Entry 8R2D (electron microscopy, 3.90 A resolution); this record covers chains A and B of the 4 polymer chains in the assembly.

[Chain A]
Name: BRCA1-associated ATM activator 1
From: Homo sapiens
UniProtKB: Q6PJG6 (BRAT1_HUMAN); residues 1-821 here = UniProt positions 1-821
Amino-acid sequence (827 residues; each row starts with the number of its first residue; numbers below 1 keep their minus sign (Gly-5 is residue -5)):
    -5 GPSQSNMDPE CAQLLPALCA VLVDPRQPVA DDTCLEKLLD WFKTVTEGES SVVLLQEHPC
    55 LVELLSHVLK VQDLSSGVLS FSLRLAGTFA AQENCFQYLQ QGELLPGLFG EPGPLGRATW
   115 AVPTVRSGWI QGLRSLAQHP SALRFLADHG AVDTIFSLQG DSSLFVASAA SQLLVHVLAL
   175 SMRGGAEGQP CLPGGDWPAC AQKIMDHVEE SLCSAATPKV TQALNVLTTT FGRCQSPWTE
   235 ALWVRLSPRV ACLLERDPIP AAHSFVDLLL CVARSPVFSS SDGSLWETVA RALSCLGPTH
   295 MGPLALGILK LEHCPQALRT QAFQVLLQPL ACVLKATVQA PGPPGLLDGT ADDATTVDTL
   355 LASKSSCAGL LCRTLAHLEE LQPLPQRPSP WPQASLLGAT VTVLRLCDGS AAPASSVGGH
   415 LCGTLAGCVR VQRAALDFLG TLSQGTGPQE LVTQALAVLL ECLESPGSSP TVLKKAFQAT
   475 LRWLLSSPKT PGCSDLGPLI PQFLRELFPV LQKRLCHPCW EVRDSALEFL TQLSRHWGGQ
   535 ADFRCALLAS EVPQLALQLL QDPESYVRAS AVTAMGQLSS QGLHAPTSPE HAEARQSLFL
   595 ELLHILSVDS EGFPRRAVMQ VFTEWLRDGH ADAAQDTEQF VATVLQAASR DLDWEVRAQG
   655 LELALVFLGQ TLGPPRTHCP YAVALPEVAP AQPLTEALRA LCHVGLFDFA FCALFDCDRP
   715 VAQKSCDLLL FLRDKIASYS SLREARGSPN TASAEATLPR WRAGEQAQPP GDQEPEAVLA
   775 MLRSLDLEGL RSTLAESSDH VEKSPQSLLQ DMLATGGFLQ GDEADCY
Unresolved in the structure: -5 to 0, 178-190, 275-276, 334-346, 483-488, 581-588, 625-629, 667-686, 734-766, 814-816
Construct notes: expression tag (-5 to 0)
Bound ions: Zn2+ site 1: Cys820 (shared with 4 residues of chain C)
UniProt features mapped onto this chain:
  - motif: Asp819 to Tyr821 (BRAT1-like motif)
  - binding site (Zn(2+)): Cys820
  - modified residue: Ser742 (Phosphoserine)

[Chain B]
Name: Integrator complex subunit 9
From: Homo sapiens
UniProtKB: Q9NV88 (INT9_HUMAN); residue numbers follow UniProt; this construct covers 1-658
Amino-acid sequence (658 residues; numbered 1 to 658; the number before each row is that of its first residue):
     1 MKLYCLSGHP TLPCNVLKFK STTIMLDCGL DMTSTLNFLP LPLVQSPRLS NLPGWSLKDG
    61 NAFLDKELKE CSGHVFVDSV PEFCLPETEL IDLSTVDVIL ISNYHCMMAL PYITEHTGFT
   121 GTVYATEPTV QIGRLLMEEL VNFIERVPKA QSASLWKNKD IQRLLPSPLK DAVEVSTWRR
   181 CYTMQEVNSA LSKIQLVGYS QKIELFGAVQ VTPLSSGYAL GSSNWIIQSH YEKVSYVSGS
   241 SLLTTHPQPM DQASLKNSDV LVLTGLTQIP TANPDGMVGE FCSNLALTVR NGGNVLVPCY
   301 PSGVIYDLLE CLYQYIDSAG LSSVPLYFIS PVANSSLEFS QIFAEWLCHN KQSKVYLPEP
   361 PFPHAELIQT NKLKHYPSIH GDFSNDFRQP CVVFTGHPSL RFGDVVHFME LWGKSSLNTV
   421 IFTEPDFSYL EALAPYQPLA MKCIYCPIDT RLNFIQVSKL LKEVQPLHVV CPEQYTQPPP
   481 AQSHRMDLMI DCQPPAMSYR RAEVLALPFK RRYEKIEIMP ELADSLVPME IKPGISLATV
   541 SAVLHTKDNK HLLQPPPRPA QPTSGKKRKR VSDDVPDCKV LKPLLSGSIP VEQFVQTLEK
   601 HGFSDIKVED TAKGHIVLLQ EAETLIQIEE DSTHIICDND EMLRVRLRDL VLKFLQKF
Unresolved in the structure: 344-371, 512-658
UniProt features mapped onto this chain:
  - motif: Lys566 to Arg570 (Nuclear localization signal)
  - binding site (1D-myo-inositol hexakisphosphate): Lys2, Phe19, Lys510, Arg511
  - cross-link: Lys58 (Glycyl lysine isopeptide (Lys-Gly) (interchain with G-Cter in SUMO2))

[Interface between chain A and chain B]
Residue-residue contacts (19):
  Ala405(A) with His484(B)
  Pro407(A) with His484(B)
  Cys416(A) with Arg485(B)
  Gly417(A) with Asp487(B)
  Pro460(A) with Met277(B), hydrophobic; Glu280(B)
  Gln506(A) with Leu287(B); Asn291(B)
  Lys507(A) with Glu280(B), salt bridge; Leu287(B)
  Cys510(A) with Tyr315(B), hydrogen bond (backbone-side chain)
  Pro512(A) with Gly279(B); Ser283(B); Tyr315(B), hydrophobic
  Arg517(A) with Ser318(B), hydrogen bond (side chain-backbone)
  Leu549(A) with Arg290(B)
  Gln552(A) with Arg290(B)
  Pro557(A) with Asp317(B); Ser318(B)
Also at the interface, not in a pair above, chain A (20 interface residues in all): Gly403, Ala420, Gly461, Arg508, His511, Glu545, Asp556
Also at the interface, not in a pair above, chain B (19 interface residues in all): Asn273, Gly276, Asn284, Ala286, Ala319, Gly320

[Summary]
20 residues of chain A face 19 of chain B across their interface, with 2 hydrogen bonds and 1 salt bridge.
Among the polar pairs are Lys507(A)-Glu280(B), Cys510(A)-Tyr315(B) and Arg517(A)-Ser318(B).
Here chain A is BRCA1-associated ATM activator 1 and chain B is Integrator complex subunit 9, both from Homo
sapiens. Entry 8R2D (Integrator cleavage module assembly intermediate) was determined by electron microscopy
together with 8R22 and 8R23 from the same study.
